Entry 5W4O (X-ray diffraction, 2.09 A resolution); this record covers chain A.

Chain A:
Name: Capsid protein p24
Organism: Human immunodeficiency virus 1
UniProtKB: B6DRA0 (B6DRA0_9HIV1); residues 1-231 here correspond to UniProt positions 133-363 (UniProt number = residue number + 132)
Chain sequence (231 residues; numbered 1 to 231; the number before each row is that of its first residue):
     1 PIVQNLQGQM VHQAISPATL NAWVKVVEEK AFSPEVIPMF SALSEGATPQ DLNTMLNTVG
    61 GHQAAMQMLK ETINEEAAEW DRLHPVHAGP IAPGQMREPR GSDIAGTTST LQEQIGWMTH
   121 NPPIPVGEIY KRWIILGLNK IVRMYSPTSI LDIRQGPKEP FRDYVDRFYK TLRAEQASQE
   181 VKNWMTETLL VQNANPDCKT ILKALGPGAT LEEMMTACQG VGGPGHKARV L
Unresolved in the structure: 4-6, 222-231
Sequence notes: engineered mutation Ala-18 (Arg150 in B6DRA0)
Reported in the primary citation:
  - contacts within the chain: Glu-28/Lys-30 (water-mediated contact)

In short:
From the paper: contacts within the chain involving Glu-28 and Lys-30.
Chain A is Capsid protein p24 (Human immunodeficiency virus 1); the structure, Structure of the R18A mutant of
the HIV-1 capsid protein, was determined by X-ray diffraction (same publication as 5W4P and 5W4Q).
